8WDU - chains A and B of the 36 polymer chains in the assembly; structure by electron microscopy, 2.24 A resolution.

[Chain A]
Name: Antenna complex alpha/beta subunit
Organism: Allochromatium vinosum DSM 180
Reference sequence: D3RP69 (D3RP69_ALLVD); residues 5-48 here correspond to UniProt positions 1-44 (UniProt number = residue number - 4)
Amino-acid sequence (44 residues; numbered 5 to 48; the number before each row is that of its first residue):
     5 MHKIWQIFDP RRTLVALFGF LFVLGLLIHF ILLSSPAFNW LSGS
Disordered / not traced: 48
Modified residues: Met5 (N-formylmethionine; FME)
Small-molecule neighbours:
  - bacteriochlorophyll a (BCL), molecule 1: Phe22, Leu25, Phe26, Gly29, His33, Leu36, Trp44
  - bacteriochlorophyll a (BCL), molecule 2: Leu25, Leu28, Gly29, Ile32, His33, Leu36, Phe42
  - spirilloxanthin (CRT), molecule 1: Met5, Lys7, Ile8, Gln10, Ile11
  - spirilloxanthin (CRT), molecule 2: Leu18, Leu21, Phe22, Phe24, Leu25, Leu28, Leu31, Ile32, Ile35
  - spirilloxanthin (CRT), molecule 3: Phe26, Gly29, Leu30, His33, Phe34, Leu37, Trp44

[Chain B]
Name: Antenna complex alpha/beta subunit
Organism: Allochromatium vinosum DSM 180
Reference sequence: D3RP75 (D3RP75_ALLVD); residues 2-47 here correspond to UniProt positions 1-46 (UniProt number = residue number - 1)
Amino-acid sequence (46 residues; each row starts with the number of its first residue):
     2 MANSSMTGLT EQEAQEFHGI FVQSMTAFFG IVVIAHILAW LWRPWL
Disordered / not traced: 2-3
Metal / ion sites: Ca2+: Trp46 (shared with 3 residues of chain D)
Small-molecule neighbours:
  - bacteriochlorophyll a (BCL), molecule 1: Ser25, Ala28, Phe29, Ile32, Val33, Ala36, His37, Ala40, Trp43
  - bacteriochlorophyll a (BCL), molecule 2: Phe29, Phe30, Val33, Val34, His37, Ala40, Trp41, Trp46, Leu47
  - spirilloxanthin (CRT): Glu14, Glu17, Phe18, Ile21, Phe22, Ser25, Met26, Phe29, Phe30
From the paper describing this entry:
  - Ca2+ coordination: Trp46
  - binding site for bacteriochlorophyll a: Trp46

[How chain A and chain B interact]
Pairs across the interface - 32 pairs, chain A then chain B:
  Met5(A) with His19(B)
  His6(A) with Glu12(B), salt bridge; Ala15(B); Gln16(B); His19(B)
  Trp9(A) with Thr8(B), hydrogen bond (backbone-side chain); Leu10(B); Ala15(B); Phe18(B); His19(B), hydrogen bond; Phe22(B), hydrophobic
  Gln10(A) with Ser6(B); Met7(B), hydrogen bond (backbone-backbone); Thr8(B), hydrogen bond (backbone-backbone); Leu10(B); Thr11(B); Glu12(B)
  Ile11(A) with Met7(B), hydrophobic; Thr8(B)
  Phe12(A) with Thr8(B)
  Asp13(A) with Thr8(B)
  Pro14(A) with Leu10(B); Phe18(B), hydrophobic
  Leu18(A) with Phe18(B), hydrophobic; Phe22(B), hydrophobic
  Leu21(A) with Phe22(B), hydrophobic
  Leu25(A) with Phe29(B), hydrophobic
  Ala41(A) with Arg44(B), hydrogen bond (backbone-side chain)
  Phe42(A) with Trp43(B); Arg44(B); Trp46(B), hydrophobic
  Trp44(A) with Trp43(B), hydrophobic
Also at the interface, not in a pair above, chain A (16 interface residues in all): Lys7, Asn43
Also at the interface, not in a pair above, chain B (16 interface residues in all): Pro45

[In short]
Chain A and chain B each contribute 16 residues to their interface; the contacts include 5 hydrogen bonds and
1 salt bridge. Among the polar pairs are His6(A)-Glu12(B), Trp9(A)-Thr8(B) and Trp9(A)-His19(B). From the
paper: a binding site for bacteriochlorophyll a at Trp46(B); Ca2+ coordination by Trp46(B).
Chain A is Antenna complex alpha/beta subunit and chain B is Antenna complex alpha/beta subunit, both from
Allochromatium vinosum DSM 180; the structure, Photosynthetic LH1-RC complex from the purple sulfur bacterium
Allochromatium vinosum purified by sucrose density, was determined by electron microscopy (same publication as
8WDV).
